Entry 3TW1 (X-ray diffraction, 1.77 A resolution); this record covers chain A.

[Chain A]
Molecule: Histone chaperone RTT106
From: Saccharomyces cerevisiae
UniProtKB: P40161 (RT106_YEAST); numbering as in UniProt (aligned over 68-301)
Chain sequence (237 residues; each row starts with the number of its first residue):
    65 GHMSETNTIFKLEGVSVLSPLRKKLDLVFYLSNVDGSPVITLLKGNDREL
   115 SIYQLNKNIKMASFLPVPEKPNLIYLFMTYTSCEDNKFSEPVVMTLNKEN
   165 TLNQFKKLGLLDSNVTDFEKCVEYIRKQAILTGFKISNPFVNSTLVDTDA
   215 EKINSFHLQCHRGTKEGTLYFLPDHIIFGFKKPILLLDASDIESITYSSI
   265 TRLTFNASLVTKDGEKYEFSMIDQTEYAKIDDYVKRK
Not modelled in the structure: 65-69, 206-215
Modified residues: Mse-67 (selenomethionine); Mse-125, Mse-142, Mse-158, Mse-285 (selenomethionine; parent Met)
Construct notes: expression tag (65-67); engineered mutation Leu-251 (Phe in P40161)
UniProt features mapped onto this chain:
  - mutagenesis: Ile-259 (I259A: Decreases histone-binding), Tyr-261 (Y261A: Impairs histone-binding), Phe-269 (F269A: Impairs histone-binding), Gln-288 (Q288A: Decreases histone-binding), Tyr-291 (Y291A: Impairs histone-binding), Ile-294 (I294A: Impairs histone-binding)

[In short]
Curated annotation (UniProt) lists 6 mutagenesis sites.
Chain A is Histone chaperone RTT106 (Saccharomyces cerevisiae); the structure, Structure of Rtt106-AHN, was
determined by X-ray diffraction (same publication as 3TVV and 3FSS).
